Entry 6AEE (X-ray diffraction, 3.30 A resolution); this record covers chains A and C of the 4 polymer chains in the assembly.

[Chain A]
Protein: HLA class I histocompatibility antigen, alpha chain G
Source organism: Homo sapiens
UniProt: P17693 (HLAG_HUMAN); residues 1-276 here correspond to UniProt positions 25-300 (UniProt number = residue number + 24)
Chain sequence (277 residues; row label = number of the first residue in the row; numbering starts at 0):
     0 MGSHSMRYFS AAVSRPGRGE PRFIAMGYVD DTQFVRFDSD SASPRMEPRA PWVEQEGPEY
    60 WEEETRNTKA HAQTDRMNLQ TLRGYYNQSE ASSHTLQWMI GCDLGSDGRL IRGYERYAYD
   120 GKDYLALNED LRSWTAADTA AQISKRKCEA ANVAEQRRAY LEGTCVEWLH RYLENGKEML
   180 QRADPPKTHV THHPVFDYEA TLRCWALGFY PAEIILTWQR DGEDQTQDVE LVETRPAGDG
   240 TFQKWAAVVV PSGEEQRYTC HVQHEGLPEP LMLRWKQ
Not modelled in the structure: 0-1
Disulfides: C101-C164, C203-C259
Construct notes: initiating methionine (0); engineered mutation S42 (Cys66 in P17693), I110 (Leu134 in P17693), R115 (Gln139 in P17693)
Swiss-Prot annotation at these positions:
  - region: K275, Q276 (Connecting peptide)
  - binding site (a peptide antigen): Y7, H70, N77, Y84, S143, K146, Q155, R156, Y159, Y171
  - glycosylation: N86 (N-linked (GlcNAc...) asparagine)

[Chain C]
Protein: 9 Mer Peptide (RL9) From Histone H2A.x
Chain sequence (9 residues; row label = number of the first residue in the row):
     1 RIIPRHLQL

[How chain A and chain C interact]
Contacting residue pairs - 43 pairs, chain A then chain C:
  Y7(A) - R1(C)  hydrogen bond (side chain-backbone)
  Y7(A) - I2(C)
  Y59(A) - R1(C)  hydrogen bond (side chain-backbone)
  E62(A) - R1(C)  salt bridge
  E63(A) - R1(C)  salt bridge
  E63(A) - I2(C)  hydrogen bond (side chain-backbone)
  N66(A) - P4(C)
  H70(A) - I2(C)
  H70(A) - I3(C)  hydrogen bond (side chain-backbone)
  H70(A) - P4(C)  hydrogen bond (side chain-backbone)
  H70(A) - R5(C)
  H70(A) - H6(C)  hydrogen bond
  T73(A) - H6(C)
  T73(A) - L7(C)
  T73(A) - Q8(C)
  D74(A) - H6(C)  salt bridge
  N77(A) - L7(C)  hydrogen bond (side chain-backbone)
  N77(A) - Q8(C)
  N77(A) - L9(C)  hydrogen bond (side chain-backbone)
  T80(A) - L9(C)
  L81(A) - L9(C)  hydrophobic
  Y84(A) - L9(C)  hydrogen bond (side chain-backbone)
  W97(A) - I3(C)  hydrophobic
  W97(A) - H6(C)
  Y116(A) - H6(C)
  Y116(A) - L7(C)  hydrogen bond (side chain-backbone)
  Y123(A) - L9(C)  hydrophobic
  W133(A) - L7(C)  hydrophobic
  S143(A) - L9(C)  hydrogen bond (side chain-backbone)
  K146(A) - Q8(C)
  K146(A) - L9(C)  hydrogen bond (side chain-backbone)
  V152(A) - L7(C)  hydrophobic
  Q155(A) - R5(C)
  R156(A) - I3(C)
  R156(A) - R5(C)  hydrogen bond (side chain-backbone)
  R156(A) - H6(C)
  R156(A) - L7(C)
  Y159(A) - R1(C)  hydrogen bond (side chain-backbone)
  Y159(A) - I2(C)
  Y159(A) - I3(C)
  T163(A) - R1(C)
  W167(A) - R1(C)
  Y171(A) - R1(C)  hydrogen bond (side chain-backbone)
Other interface residues (no listed pair), chain A (34 interface residues in all): M5, S9, M45, T67, L95, I99, E114, L124, C147

[Summary]
34 residues of chain A face 9 of chain C across their interface, with 15 hydrogen bonds and 3 salt bridges.
Polar pairs include E62(A)-R1(C), E63(A)-R1(C) and D74(A)-H6(C). Curated annotation (UniProt) lists 10 peptide
antigen-binding residues on chain A.
Chain A is HLA class I histocompatibility antigen, alpha chain G (Homo sapiens) and chain C is 9 Mer Peptide
(RL9) From Histone H2A.x; the structure, Crystal structure of the four Ig-like domains of LILRB1 complexed
with HLA-G, was determined by X-ray diffraction (same publication as 6AED).
